Entry 6AYN (X-ray diffraction, 2.48 A resolution); this record covers chains A and B of the 3 polymer chains in the assembly.

# Chain A
Protein: Cetuximab Fab light chain
From: Mus musculus
UniProt: P01834 (IGKC_HUMAN); residues 108-213 here correspond to UniProt positions 1-106 (UniProt number = residue number - 107)
Chain sequence (213 residues; numbered 1 to 213; the number before each row is that of its first residue):
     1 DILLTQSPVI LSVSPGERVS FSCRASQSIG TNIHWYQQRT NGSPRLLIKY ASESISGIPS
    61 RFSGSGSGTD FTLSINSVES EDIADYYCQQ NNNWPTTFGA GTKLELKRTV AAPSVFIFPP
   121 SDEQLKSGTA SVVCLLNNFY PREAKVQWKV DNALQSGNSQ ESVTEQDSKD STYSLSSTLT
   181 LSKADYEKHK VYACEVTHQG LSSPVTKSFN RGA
Unresolved in the structure: 213
Sequence notes: conflict A213 (Glu106 in P01834)
Disulfides: C23-C88, C134-C194

# Chain B
Protein: Cetuximab Fab heavy chain
From: Mus musculus
UniProt: S6B291 (S6B291_HUMAN); residues 108-221 here correspond to UniProt positions 125-238 (UniProt number = residue number + 17)
Chain sequence (221 residues; numbered 1 to 221; the number before each row is that of its first residue):
     1 QVQLKQSGPG LVQPSQSLSI TCTVSGFSLT NYGVHWVRQS PGKGLEWLGV IWSGGNTDYN
    61 TPFTSRLSIN KDNSKSQVFF KMNSLQSNDT AIYYCARALT YYDYEFAYWG QGTLVTVSAA
   121 STKGPSVFPL APSSKSTSGG TAALGCLVKD YFPEPVTVSW NSGALTSGVH TFPAVLQSSG
   181 LYSLSSVVTV PSSSLGTQTY ICNVNHKPSN TKVDKRVEPK S
Unresolved in the structure: 221
Sequence notes: conflict A119 (Ser136 in S6B291)
Disulfides: C22-C95, C146-C202

# Interface between chain A and chain B
Residue-residue contacts (68; chain A residue first):
  H34(A) with E105(B)
  Y36(A) with Y104(B); E105(B); F106(B), hydrogen bond (side chain-backbone); W109(B)
  Q38(A) with Q39(B), hydrogen bond; Y94(B), hydrogen bond
  S43(A) with Y94(B); G110(B), hydrogen bond (side chain-backbone); Q111(B)
  P44(A) with Y94(B); W109(B), hydrogen bond (backbone-side chain)
  L46(A) with F106(B); A107(B), hydrophobic
  K49(A) with L99(B)
  Y50(A) with D103(B), hydrogen bond
  Y87(A) with Q39(B), hydrogen bond; L45(B), hydrophobic
  Q89(A) with Y104(B), hydrogen bond (side chain-backbone); F106(B)
  N91(A) with Y104(B)
  W94(A) with W47(B); Y59(B); T61(B)
  P95(A) with N60(B)
  T96(A) with W47(B)
  F98(A) with L45(B)
  F116(A) with K135(B); S136(B); A143(B), hydrophobic
  I117(A) with K135(B), hydrogen bond (backbone-backbone)
  F118(A) with L130(B); A131(B); S136(B); A143(B)
  S121(A) with F128(B); P129(B)
  D122(A) with K220(B), salt bridge
  E123(A) with V127(B); F128(B); P129(B); K215(B), salt bridge
  Q124(A) with F128(B); K149(B)
  S131(A) with L147(B); K149(B)
  V133(A) with L130(B), hydrophobic
  L135(A) with F172(B), hydrophobic; V187(B), hydrophobic
  N137(A) with H170(B); T189(B)
  N138(A) with H170(B), hydrogen bond
  Q160(A) with V175(B); L176(B), hydrogen bond (side chain-backbone); Q177(B)
  E161(A) with V175(B)
  S162(A) with F172(B); P173(B), hydrogen bond (side chain-backbone); V175(B)
  V163(A) with P173(B)
  T164(A) with F172(B)
  D167(A) with H170(B)
  S174(A) with H170(B), hydrogen bond; F172(B)
  L175(A) with F172(B)
  S176(A) with F172(B)
  K207(A) with K135(B)
  S208(A) with K135(B), hydrogen bond (backbone-side chain)
Also at the interface, not in a pair above, chain A (41 interface residues in all): G42, T129, F209
Also at the interface, not in a pair above, chain B (44 interface residues in all): V37, G112, S134, T137, S138, L144, T171, S185

# In short
Chain A and chain B form an interface of 41 and 44 residues respectively; the contacts include 14 hydrogen
bonds and 2 salt bridges. Polar contacts include D122(A)-K220(B), E123(A)-K215(B) and Y36(A)-F106(B).
Chain A is Cetuximab Fab light chain and chain B is Cetuximab Fab heavy chain, both from Mus musculus; the
structure, Structure of cetuximab with aminoheptanoic acid-linked N-(3-aminopropyl)-L-arginine meditope
variant, was determined by X-ray diffraction, deposited together with 6AU5, 6AXP, 6AZK and 6AZL.
